3LWO - chains A and B of the 5 polymer chains in the assembly; structure by X-ray diffraction, 2.85 A resolution.

== Chain A ==
Molecule: Pseudouridine synthase Cbf5
Organism: Pyrococcus furiosus
Notes: EC 5.4.99.-
UniProt: Q7LWY0 (TRUB_PYRFU); residues 4-343 here correspond to UniProt positions 1-340 (UniProt number = residue number - 3)
Amino-acid sequence (340 residues; row label = number of the first residue in the row):
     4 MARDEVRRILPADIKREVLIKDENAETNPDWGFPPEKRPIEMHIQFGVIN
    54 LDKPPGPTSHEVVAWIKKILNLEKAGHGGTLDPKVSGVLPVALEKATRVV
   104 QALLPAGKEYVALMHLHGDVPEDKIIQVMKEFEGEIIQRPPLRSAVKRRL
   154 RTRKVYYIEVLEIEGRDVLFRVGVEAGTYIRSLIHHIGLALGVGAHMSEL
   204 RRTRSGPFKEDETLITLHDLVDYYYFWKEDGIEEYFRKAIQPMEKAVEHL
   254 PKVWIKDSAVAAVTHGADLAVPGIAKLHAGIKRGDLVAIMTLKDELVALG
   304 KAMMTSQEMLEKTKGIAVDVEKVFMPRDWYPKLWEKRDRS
Disordered / not traced: 4-10, 143-152, 338-343
Curated features (UniProtKB/Swiss-Prot):
  - active site: Asp85 (Nucleophile)
Reported in the primary citation:
  - catalytic residues: Asp85 (citing earlier work)
  - binding site for the 13-nt RNA strand: Asp85, Tyr113, Ile183
  - mutagenesis - D85A: abolished catalytic activity

== Chain B ==
Molecule: Ribosome biogenesis protein Nop10
Organism: Pyrococcus furiosus
UniProt: Q8U1R4 (NOP10_PYRFU); numbering as in UniProt (aligned over 1-60)
Amino-acid sequence (60 residues; each row starts with the number of its first residue):
     1 MRFRIRKCPKCGRYTLKEVCPVCGEKTKVAHPPRFSPEDPYGEYRRRWKR
    51 EVLGIGRKEK
Disordered / not traced: 1-2, 56-60
Metal / ion sites: Zn2+ near Cys11 (its only coordinating residue here)

== Interface between chain A and chain B ==
Residue-residue contacts (57; chain A residue first):
  Asp55(A) - Pro32(B)
  Lys56(A) - Pro32(B)
  Pro57(A) - Pro33(B)
  Pro58(A) - Phe3(B)  hydrophobic
  Pro58(A) - His31(B)
  Pro58(A) - Pro32(B)
  Pro58(A) - Arg34(B)  hydrogen bond (backbone-side chain)
  Gly59(A) - Arg34(B)
  Trp68(A) - Phe35(B)
  Trp68(A) - Pro37(B)
  Ser89(A) - His31(B)  hydrogen bond
  Ser89(A) - Pro32(B)
  Val114(A) - Tyr14(B)  hydrophobic
  Leu116(A) - Arg4(B)
  Leu164(A) - Arg13(B)
  Leu164(A) - Tyr14(B)  hydrophobic
  Glu165(A) - Arg13(B)  salt bridge
  Glu165(A) - Thr15(B)  hydrogen bond
  Glu165(A) - Leu16(B)  hydrogen bond (side chain-backbone)
  Glu165(A) - Pro21(B)
  Glu167(A) - Arg4(B)  salt bridge
  Glu167(A) - Leu16(B)
  Glu167(A) - Lys17(B)  salt bridge
  Asp170(A) - Arg4(B)  salt bridge
  Leu172(A) - Ile5(B)  hydrophobic
  Leu172(A) - Tyr14(B)
  Leu172(A) - Thr15(B)
  Leu172(A) - Leu16(B)  hydrophobic
  Arg174(A) - Tyr14(B)
  Glu202(A) - Phe3(B)
  Glu202(A) - Arg4(B)  hydrogen bond (side chain-backbone)
  Glu202(A) - Ile5(B)  hydrogen bond (side chain-backbone)
  Glu202(A) - His31(B)  salt bridge
  Leu203(A) - His31(B)
  Arg204(A) - Tyr14(B)  hydrogen bond
  Arg204(A) - Ala30(B)  hydrogen bond (side chain-backbone)
  Thr206(A) - Tyr14(B)
  Glu213(A) - Lys7(B)  salt bridge
  Glu213(A) - Tyr14(B)  hydrogen bond
  Thr219(A) - Pro32(B)
  Leu220(A) - Phe35(B)  hydrophobic
  His221(A) - Pro33(B)  hydrogen bond (side chain-backbone)
  His221(A) - Arg34(B)  hydrogen bond (side chain-backbone)
  His221(A) - Phe35(B)
  His221(A) - Arg45(B)
  Asp222(A) - Lys49(B)  salt bridge
  Val224(A) - Phe35(B)  hydrophobic
  Val224(A) - Arg45(B)
  Asp225(A) - Arg45(B)  salt bridge
  Asp225(A) - Arg46(B)  salt bridge
  Asp225(A) - Lys49(B)  salt bridge
  Tyr228(A) - Arg46(B)
  Phe229(A) - Arg46(B)
  Phe229(A) - Arg50(B)
  Phe229(A) - Leu53(B)  hydrophobic
  Asp233(A) - Arg50(B)  salt bridge
  Tyr238(A) - Leu53(B)
Other interface residues (no listed pair), chain A (34 interface residues in all): Lys71, Ile72, Ala115, Tyr226
Other interface residues (no listed pair), chain B (24 interface residues in all): Gly12, Asp39

== Summary ==
34 residues of chain A face 24 of chain B across their interface; the contacts include 11 hydrogen bonds and
11 salt bridges. Among the polar pairs are Glu165(A)-Arg13(B), Glu167(A)-Arg4(B) and Glu167(A)-Lys17(B). From
UniProt: active-site residue Asp85(A) on chain A. The paper reports the catalytic residue Asp85(A); D85A of
chain A abolishes catalytic activity.
Chain A is Pseudouridine synthase Cbf5 and chain B is Ribosome biogenesis protein Nop10, both from Pyrococcus
furiosus; the structure, Structure of H/ACA RNP bound to a substrate RNA containing 5BrU, was determined by
X-ray diffraction (same publication as 3LWP).
